PDB entry 1XU3 | X-ray diffraction, 2.30 A resolution | chains A and B of the 6 polymer chains in the assembly

Chain A (and B):
Protein: Methane monooxygenase component A alpha chain
Source organism: Methylococcus capsulatus
Notes: EC 1.14.13.25; fragment: alpha subunit; chain B of this document is another copy of the same molecule, construct and numbering; everything in this record applies to it too
Reference sequence: P22869 (MEMA_METCA); residue numbers follow UniProt; this construct covers 1-527
Sequence (527 residues; each row starts with the number of its first residue):
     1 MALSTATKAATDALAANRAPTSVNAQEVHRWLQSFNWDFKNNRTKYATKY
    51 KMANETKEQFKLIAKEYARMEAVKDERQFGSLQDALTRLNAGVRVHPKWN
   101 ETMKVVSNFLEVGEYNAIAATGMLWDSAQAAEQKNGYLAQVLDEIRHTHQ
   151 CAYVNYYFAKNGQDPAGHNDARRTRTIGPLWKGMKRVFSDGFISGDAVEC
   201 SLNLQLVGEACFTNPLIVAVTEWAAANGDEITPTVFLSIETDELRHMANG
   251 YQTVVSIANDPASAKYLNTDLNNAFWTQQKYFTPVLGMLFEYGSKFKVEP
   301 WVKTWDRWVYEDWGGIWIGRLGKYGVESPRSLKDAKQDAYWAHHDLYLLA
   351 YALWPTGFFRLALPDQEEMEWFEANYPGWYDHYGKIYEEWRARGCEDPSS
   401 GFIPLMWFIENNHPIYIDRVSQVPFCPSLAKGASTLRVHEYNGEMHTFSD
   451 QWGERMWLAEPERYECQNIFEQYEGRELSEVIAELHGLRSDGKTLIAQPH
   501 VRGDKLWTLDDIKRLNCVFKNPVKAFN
Disordered / not traced: 1-17
Metal / ion sites: Fe ion site 1: Glu-114, Glu-144, His-147; Fe ion site 2: Glu-209, Glu-243, His-246
Residues lining bound ligands: 4-bromophenol (BML): Lys-98, Glu-101, Thr-102, Val-105, Leu-180, Met-288, Leu-289, Tyr-292, Gly-293, Tyr-347, Phe-359, Leu-361

How chain A and chain B interact:
Residue-residue contacts (27; chain A residue first):
  Glu-76(A) with Glu-76(B)
  Arg-77(A) with Gly-80(B)
  Gly-80(A) with Arg-77(B); Ser-81(B), hydrogen bond (backbone-side chain)
  Ser-81(A) with Gly-80(B), hydrogen bond (side chain-backbone); Ser-81(B); Asp-84(B), hydrogen bond; Ala-85(B), hydrogen bond (side chain-backbone)
  Gln-83(A) with Arg-77(B), hydrogen bond (backbone-side chain)
  Asp-84(A) with Arg-77(B); Ser-81(B), hydrogen bond; Thr-234(B)
  Ala-85(A) with Ser-81(B), hydrogen bond (backbone-side chain); Leu-86(B), hydrophobic
  Leu-86(A) with Ala-85(B), hydrophobic
  Arg-88(A) with Glu-230(B), salt bridge; Pro-233(B); Thr-234(B), hydrogen bond; Leu-237(B)
  Leu-89(A) with Leu-89(B), hydrophobic; Glu-230(B)
  Glu-230(A) with Arg-88(B), salt bridge; Leu-89(B)
  Pro-233(A) with Arg-88(B)
  Thr-234(A) with Asp-84(B); Arg-88(B), hydrogen bond
  Leu-237(A) with Arg-88(B)
Other interface residues (no listed pair), chain B (14 interface residues in all): Gln-83

In short:
Chain A and chain B each contribute 14 residues to their interface, with 9 hydrogen bonds and 2 salt bridges.
Polar pairs include Arg-88(A)/Glu-230(B), Gly-80(A)/Ser-81(B) and Ser-81(A)/Asp-84(B). Ligands of chain A:
4-bromophenol. Glu-114(A), Glu-144(A) and His-147(A) form the Fe ion site 1.
Both chains are Methane monooxygenase component A alpha chain (Methylococcus capsulatus). Entry 1XU3 (Soluble
methane monooxygenase hydroxylase-soaked with bromophenol) was determined by X-ray diffraction (same
publication as 1XU5, 1XVB, 1XVC, 1XVD, 1XVE, 1XVF and 1XVG).
